Entry 6MJQ (X-ray diffraction, 3.00 A resolution); this record covers chains C and A of the 4 polymer chains in the assembly.

[Chain C]
Name: T cell receptor alpha variable 11, T cell receptor alpha joining 18, Human nkt tcr alpha chain, chimeric protein
Organism: Mus musculus
UniProtKB: chimeric construct of A0A0B4J1J9, K7N5M3: residues 1-92 from A0A0B4J1J9 (A0A0B4J1J9_MOUSE) positions 22-113 (UniProt number = residue number + 21); residues 114-208 from K7N5M3 positions 116-210 (UniProt number = residue number + 2)
Amino-acid sequence (209 residues; numbered 0 to 208; the number before each row is that of its first residue; numbering starts at 0):
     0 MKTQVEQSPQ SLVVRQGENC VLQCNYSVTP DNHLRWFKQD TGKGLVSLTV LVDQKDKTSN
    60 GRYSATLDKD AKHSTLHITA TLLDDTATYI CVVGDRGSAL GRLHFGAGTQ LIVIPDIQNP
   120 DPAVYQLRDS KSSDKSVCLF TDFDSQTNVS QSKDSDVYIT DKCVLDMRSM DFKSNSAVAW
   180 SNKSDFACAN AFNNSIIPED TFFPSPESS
Disordered / not traced: 0, 182-184, 205-208
Disulfide bonds: C23-C90, C137-C187
Differences from the reference sequence: initiating methionine (0); linker (113)
Ligand contacts: JUD (N-{(2S,3S,4R)-3,4-dihydroxy-1-[(4-O-{[4-(trifluoromethyl)phenyl]methyl}-alpha-D-galactopyranosyl)oxy]octadecan-2-yl}hexacosanamide): P29, N31, V51, D52, K68, D94, R95, G96

[Chain A]
Name: Antigen-presenting glycoprotein CD1d1
Organism: Mus musculus
UniProtKB: A0A0R4J090 (A0A0R4J090_MOUSE); residues 1-279 here correspond to UniProt positions 19-297 (UniProt number = residue number + 18)
Amino-acid sequence (285 residues; row label = number of the first residue in the row):
     1 SEAQQKNYTF RCLQMSSFAN RSWSRTDSVV WLGDLQTHRW SNDSATISFT KPWSQGKLSN
    61 QQWEKLQHMF QVYRVSFTRD IQELVKMMSP KEDYPIEIQL SAGCEMYPGN ASESFLHVAF
   121 QGKYVVRFWG TSWQTVPGAP SWLDLPIKVL NADQGTSATV QMLLNDTCPL FVRGLLEAGK
   181 SDLEKQEKPV AWLSSVPSSA HGHRQLVCHV SGFYPKPVWV MWMRGDQEQQ GTHRGDFLPN
   241 ADETWYLQAT LDVEAGEEAG LACRVKHSSL GGQDIILYWH HHHHH
Disordered / not traced: 1-5, 280-285
Disulfide bonds: C104-C168, C208-C263
Glycans and other covalent adducts: N-acetylglucosamine (NAG) linked to N20, N42; glycan linked to N165
Differences from the reference sequence: expression tag (280-285)
Ligand contacts: JUD (N-{(2S,3S,4R)-3,4-dihydroxy-1-[(4-O-{[4-(trifluoromethyl)phenyl]methyl}-alpha-D-galactopyranosyl)oxy]octadecan-2-yl}hexacosanamide): F10, C12, Q14, S28, V30, H38, W40, I47, W63, L66, M69, F70, Y73, S76, F77, D80, I81, L84, V85, L100, A102, L116, V118, F120, W133, W142, L143, P146, L150, D153, G155, T156, A158, T159, V160, L163, T167, C168, F171

[Interface between chain C and chain A]
Pairs across the interface (17):
  P29(C) - V72(A)  hydrophobic
  P29(C) - S76(A)
  D94(C) - R79(A)  salt bridge
  R95(C) - S76(A)  hydrogen bond (side chain-backbone)
  R95(C) - R79(A)
  R95(C) - D80(A)  salt bridge
  G96(C) - A152(A)
  G96(C) - D153(A)  hydrogen bond (backbone-backbone)
  S97(C) - V149(A)
  L99(C) - R79(A)  hydrogen bond (backbone-side chain)
  L99(C) - D80(A)
  L99(C) - E83(A)
  L99(C) - M87(A)  hydrophobic
  L99(C) - V149(A)  hydrophobic
  G100(C) - R79(A)
  R101(C) - R79(A)
  R101(C) - E83(A)  salt bridge
Also at the interface, not in a pair above, chain C (10 interface residues in all): T28, N31
Also at the interface, not in a pair above, chain A (10 interface residues in all): L84

[Overview]
Chain C and chain A each contribute 10 residues to their interface; the contacts include 3 hydrogen bonds and
3 salt bridges. Polar pairs include D94(C)-R79(A), R95(C)-D80(A) and R101(C)-E83(A). Compound JUD is bound
between chain C and chain A.
Here chain C is T cell receptor alpha variable 11, T cell receptor alpha joining 18, Human nkt tcr alpha
chain, chimeric protein and chain A is Antigen-presenting glycoprotein CD1d1, both from Mus musculus. Entry
6MJQ (Crystal structure of the mCD1d/xxp (JJ295) /iNKTCR ternary complex) was determined by X-ray diffraction
together with 6MIV, 6MIY, 6MJ4, 6MJ6, 6MJA, 6MJI and 6MJJ from the same study.
